PDB entry 2J9G | X-ray diffraction, 2.05 A resolution | chain A

Chain A:
Molecule: Biotin carboxylase
Source organism: Escherichia coli
Notes: EC 6.3.4.14
UniProt: P24182 (ACCC_ECOLI); residues 1-449 here = UniProt positions 1-449
Chain sequence (449 residues; each row starts with the number of its first residue):
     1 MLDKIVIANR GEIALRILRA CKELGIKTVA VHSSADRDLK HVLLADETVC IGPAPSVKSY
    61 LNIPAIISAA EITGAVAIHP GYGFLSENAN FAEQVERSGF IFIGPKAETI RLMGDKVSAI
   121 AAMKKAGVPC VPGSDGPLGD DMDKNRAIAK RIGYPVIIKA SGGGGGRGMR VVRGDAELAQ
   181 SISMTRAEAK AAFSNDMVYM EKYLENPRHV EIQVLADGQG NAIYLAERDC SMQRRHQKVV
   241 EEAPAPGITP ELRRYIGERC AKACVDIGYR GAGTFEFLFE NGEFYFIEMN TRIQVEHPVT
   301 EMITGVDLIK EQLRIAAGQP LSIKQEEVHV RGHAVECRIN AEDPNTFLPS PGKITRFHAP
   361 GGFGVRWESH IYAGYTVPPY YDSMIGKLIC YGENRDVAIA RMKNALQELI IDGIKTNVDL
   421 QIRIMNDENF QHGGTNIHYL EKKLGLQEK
Not modelled in the structure: 191-192, 447-449
UniProt features mapped onto this chain:
  - active site: R292
  - binding site (ATP): K116, K159, G165, G166, E201 to L204, H209, H236, E276, E288
  - binding site (hydrogencarbonate): K238, R292, V295, R338
  - binding site (Mg(2+)): E276, E288, N290
  - binding site (Mn(2+)): E276, E288, N290
  - binding site (biotin): R338
Bound ions: Mg2+ near E288 (its only coordinating residue here)
Residues lining bound ligands: AMP-PNP (ANP; phosphoaminophosphonic acid-adenylate ester): K116, V131, I157, K159, G163, G164, G165, G166, R167, M169, E201, K202, Y203, L204, Q233, H236, E276, L278, I287, E288, I437

Summary:
Chain A binds AMP-PNP. From UniProt: active-site residue R292, 12 ATP-binding residues, 4
hydrogencarbonate-binding residues and 3 Mg2+-binding residues.
Chain A is Biotin carboxylase (Escherichia coli); the structure, Crystal structure of Biotin carboxylase from
E. coli in complex with AMPPNP and ADP, was determined by X-ray diffraction (same publication as 2C00, 2VPQ,
2VQD and 2VR1).
